PDB entry 9AW7 | X-ray diffraction, 2.91 A resolution | chains H and Z of the 28 polymer chains in the assembly

# Chain H
Name: proteasome endopeptidase complex
Organism: Saccharomyces cerevisiae
Notes: EC 3.4.25.1
UniProt: A0A6A5Q449 (A0A6A5Q449_YEASX); residues 1-232 here correspond to UniProt positions 30-261 (UniProt number = residue number + 29)
Sequence (232 residues; each row starts with the number of its first residue):
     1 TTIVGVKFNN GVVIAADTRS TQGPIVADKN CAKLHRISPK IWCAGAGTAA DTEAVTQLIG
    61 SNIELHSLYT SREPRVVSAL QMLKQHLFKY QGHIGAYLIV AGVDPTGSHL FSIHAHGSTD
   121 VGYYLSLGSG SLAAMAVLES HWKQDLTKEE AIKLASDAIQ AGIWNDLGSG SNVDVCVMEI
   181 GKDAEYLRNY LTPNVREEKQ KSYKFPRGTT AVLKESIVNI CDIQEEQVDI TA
Not modelled in the structure: 223-232
Metal / ion sites: Mg2+: I163, D166, S169 (shared with D222(Z) of chain Z)
Small-molecule neighbours:
  - tmc-95b (A1AHA), molecule 1: T1, R19, S20, T21, Q22, G23, A27, K33, G45, A46, G47, T48, A49, T52
  - tmc-95b (A1AHA), molecule 2: H114, H116, S118

# Chain Z
Name: PRE7 isoform 1
Organism: Saccharomyces cerevisiae
UniProt: A0A6A5Q0P3 (A0A6A5Q0P3_YEASX); residues 1-222 here correspond to UniProt positions 20-241 (UniProt number = residue number + 19)
Sequence (222 residues; each row starts with the number of its first residue):
     1 QFNPYGDNGG TILGIAGEDF AVLAGDTRNI TDYSINSRYE PKVFDCGDNI VMSANGFAAD
    61 GDALVKRFKN SVKWYHFDHN DKKLSINSAA RNIQHLLYGK RFFPYYVHTI IAGLDEDGKG
   121 AVYSFDPVGS YEREQCRAGG AAASLIMPFL DNQVNFKNQY EPGTNGKVKK PLKYLSVEEV
   181 IKLVRDSFTS ATERHIQVGD GLEILIVTKD GVRKEFYELK RD
Metal / ion sites: Mg2+ site 1: H195, V198, D222; Mg2+ site 2: D222 (shared with I163(H), D166(H), S169(H) of chain H)
Small-molecule neighbours: tmc-95b (A1AHA): R101, P104, Y106, D126, P127, V128

# How chain H and chain Z interact
Contacting residue pairs - 53 pairs, chain H then chain Z:
  R19(H) - I196(Z)
  R19(H) - D222(Z)  salt bridge
  P24(H) - H195(Z)
  P24(H) - I196(Z)  hydrogen bond (backbone-backbone)
  I25(H) - R194(Z)
  I25(H) - H195(Z)
  V26(H) - E193(Z)
  V26(H) - R194(Z)  hydrogen bond (backbone-side chain)
  V26(H) - I196(Z)  hydrophobic
  A27(H) - R194(Z)  hydrogen bond (backbone-side chain)
  K29(H) - E193(Z)  salt bridge
  K29(H) - R194(Z)
  I163(H) - D222(Z)
  W164(H) - R38(Z)  hydrogen bond (backbone-side chain)
  W164(H) - R221(Z)
  N165(H) - R38(Z)
  D166(H) - Y33(Z)
  L167(H) - R28(Z)
  L167(H) - I30(Z)  hydrophobic
  L167(H) - D32(Z)
  L167(H) - Y33(Z)  hydrogen bond (backbone-backbone)
  L167(H) - I35(Z)  hydrophobic
  L167(H) - I196(Z)
  G168(H) - Y33(Z)
  S169(H) - D222(Z)
  G170(H) - D222(Z)
  S171(H) - D222(Z)  hydrogen bond (backbone-side chain)
  N194(H) - K220(Z)  hydrogen bond (backbone-side chain)
  N194(H) - D222(Z)
  R196(H) - T189(Z)  hydrogen bond
  R196(H) - S190(Z)  hydrogen bond
  R196(H) - E193(Z)
  E197(H) - R185(Z)  salt bridge
  K199(H) - D186(Z)
  Q200(H) - K182(Z)
  Q200(H) - R185(Z)
  Q200(H) - D186(Z)  hydrogen bond (backbone-side chain)
  K201(H) - E179(Z)
  K201(H) - K182(Z)
  K201(H) - D186(Z)  hydrogen bond (backbone-side chain)
  Y203(H) - F149(Z)
  Y203(H) - Q153(Z)
  Y203(H) - L183(Z)
  Y203(H) - D186(Z)  hydrogen bond
  F205(H) - N152(Z)
  F205(H) - Q159(Z)
  R207(H) - P162(Z)
  G208(H) - E161(Z)
  G208(H) - P162(Z)
  T209(H) - Q159(Z)
  T209(H) - Y160(Z)  hydrogen bond (backbone-backbone)
  A211(H) - Y160(Z)  hydrophobic
  A211(H) - G166(Z)
Interface residues without a listed pair, chain H (31 interface residues in all): T21, G23, D28, P206
Interface residues without a listed pair, chain Z (34 interface residues in all): S34, L145, N158, G163, Q197, E218

# Summary
Chain H and chain Z form an interface of 31 and 34 residues respectively, with 13 hydrogen bonds and 3 salt
bridges. Among the polar pairs are R19(H)-D222(Z), K29(H)-E193(Z) and E197(H)-R185(Z). Chain H binds tmc-95b.
Ligands of chain Z: tmc-95b.
Chain H is proteasome endopeptidase complex and chain Z is PRE7 isoform 1, both from Saccharomyces cerevisiae;
the structure, Yeast 20S proteasome soaked with isolated TMC-95B, was determined by X-ray diffraction,
deposited together with 9C97, 9C98, 9AW3, 9AW5 and 9AW6.
